Entry 8CWW (electron microscopy, 2.74 A resolution); this record covers chains G and J of the 11 polymer chains in the assembly.

Chain G:
Protein: Histone H2A
Source organism: Xenopus laevis
Chain sequence (129 residues; row label = number of the first residue in the row):
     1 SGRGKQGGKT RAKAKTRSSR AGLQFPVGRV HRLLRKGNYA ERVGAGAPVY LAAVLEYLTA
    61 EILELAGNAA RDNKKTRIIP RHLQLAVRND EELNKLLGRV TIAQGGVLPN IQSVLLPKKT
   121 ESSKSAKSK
Disordered / not traced: 1-9, 119-129

Chain J:
Molecule: Widom 601 DNA
Sequence (146 nucleotides; numbered -72 to 73; the number before each row is that of its first residue; numbers below 1 keep their minus sign (DT-72 is residue -72)):
   -72 TGGAGAATCC CGGTGCCGAG GCCGCTCAAT TGGTCGTAGA CAGCTCTAGC ACCGCTTAAA
   -12 CGCACGTACG CGCTGTCCCC CGCGTTTTAA CCGCCAAGGG GATTACTCCC TAGTCTCCAG
    48 GCACGTGTCA GATATATACA TCCTGT

How chain G and chain J interact:
Contacting residue pairs (13):
  Arg11(G) with DT-43(J), hydrogen bond to the base; DT-42(J), hydrogen bond to the sugar
  Lys13(G) with DT-42(J), sugar contact
  Ala14(G) with DT-43(J), phosphate contact; DT-42(J), phosphate contact
  Lys15(G) with DT-43(J), phosphate contact; DT-42(J), hydrogen bond to the phosphate
  Thr16(G) with DT-43(J), phosphate contact
  Arg17(G) with DT-43(J), salt bridge to the phosphate
  Arg20(G) with DT-42(J), salt bridge to the phosphate
  Arg32(G) with DA-44(J), salt bridge to the phosphate
  Arg42(G) with DA-35(J), sugar contact
  Arg77(G) with DA-54(J), sugar contact
Also at the interface, not in a pair above, chain G (14 interface residues in all): Thr10, Ala12, Gly28, Arg29
Also at the interface, not in a pair above, chain J (6 interface residues in all): DG-41

In short:
14 residues of chain G face 6 of chain J across their interface; the contacts include 3 hydrogen bonds and 3
salt bridges. Among the polar pairs are Arg11(G)-DT-43(J), Arg11(G)-DT-42(J) and Lys15(G)-DT-42(J).
Here chain G is Histone H2A (Xenopus laevis) and chain J is Widom 601 DNA. Entry 8CWW (Structure of S.
cerevisiae Hop1 CBR bound to a nucleosome) was determined by electron microscopy (same publication as 8CZE).
